PDB entry 8JUT | electron microscopy, 4.20 A resolution (low resolution: residue-level contacts below are approximate; hydrogen-bond / salt-bridge calls are withheld) | chains A and B of the 18 polymer chains in the assembly

Chain A (and B):
Protein: LDL receptor related protein 2
Organism: Rattus norvegicus
Notes: chain B of this document is another copy of the same molecule, construct and numbering; everything in this record applies to it too
UniProt: A0A0G2K9W7 (A0A0G2K9W7_RAT); numbering as in UniProt (aligned over 1-4660)
Sequence (4660 residues; row label = number of the first residue in the row):
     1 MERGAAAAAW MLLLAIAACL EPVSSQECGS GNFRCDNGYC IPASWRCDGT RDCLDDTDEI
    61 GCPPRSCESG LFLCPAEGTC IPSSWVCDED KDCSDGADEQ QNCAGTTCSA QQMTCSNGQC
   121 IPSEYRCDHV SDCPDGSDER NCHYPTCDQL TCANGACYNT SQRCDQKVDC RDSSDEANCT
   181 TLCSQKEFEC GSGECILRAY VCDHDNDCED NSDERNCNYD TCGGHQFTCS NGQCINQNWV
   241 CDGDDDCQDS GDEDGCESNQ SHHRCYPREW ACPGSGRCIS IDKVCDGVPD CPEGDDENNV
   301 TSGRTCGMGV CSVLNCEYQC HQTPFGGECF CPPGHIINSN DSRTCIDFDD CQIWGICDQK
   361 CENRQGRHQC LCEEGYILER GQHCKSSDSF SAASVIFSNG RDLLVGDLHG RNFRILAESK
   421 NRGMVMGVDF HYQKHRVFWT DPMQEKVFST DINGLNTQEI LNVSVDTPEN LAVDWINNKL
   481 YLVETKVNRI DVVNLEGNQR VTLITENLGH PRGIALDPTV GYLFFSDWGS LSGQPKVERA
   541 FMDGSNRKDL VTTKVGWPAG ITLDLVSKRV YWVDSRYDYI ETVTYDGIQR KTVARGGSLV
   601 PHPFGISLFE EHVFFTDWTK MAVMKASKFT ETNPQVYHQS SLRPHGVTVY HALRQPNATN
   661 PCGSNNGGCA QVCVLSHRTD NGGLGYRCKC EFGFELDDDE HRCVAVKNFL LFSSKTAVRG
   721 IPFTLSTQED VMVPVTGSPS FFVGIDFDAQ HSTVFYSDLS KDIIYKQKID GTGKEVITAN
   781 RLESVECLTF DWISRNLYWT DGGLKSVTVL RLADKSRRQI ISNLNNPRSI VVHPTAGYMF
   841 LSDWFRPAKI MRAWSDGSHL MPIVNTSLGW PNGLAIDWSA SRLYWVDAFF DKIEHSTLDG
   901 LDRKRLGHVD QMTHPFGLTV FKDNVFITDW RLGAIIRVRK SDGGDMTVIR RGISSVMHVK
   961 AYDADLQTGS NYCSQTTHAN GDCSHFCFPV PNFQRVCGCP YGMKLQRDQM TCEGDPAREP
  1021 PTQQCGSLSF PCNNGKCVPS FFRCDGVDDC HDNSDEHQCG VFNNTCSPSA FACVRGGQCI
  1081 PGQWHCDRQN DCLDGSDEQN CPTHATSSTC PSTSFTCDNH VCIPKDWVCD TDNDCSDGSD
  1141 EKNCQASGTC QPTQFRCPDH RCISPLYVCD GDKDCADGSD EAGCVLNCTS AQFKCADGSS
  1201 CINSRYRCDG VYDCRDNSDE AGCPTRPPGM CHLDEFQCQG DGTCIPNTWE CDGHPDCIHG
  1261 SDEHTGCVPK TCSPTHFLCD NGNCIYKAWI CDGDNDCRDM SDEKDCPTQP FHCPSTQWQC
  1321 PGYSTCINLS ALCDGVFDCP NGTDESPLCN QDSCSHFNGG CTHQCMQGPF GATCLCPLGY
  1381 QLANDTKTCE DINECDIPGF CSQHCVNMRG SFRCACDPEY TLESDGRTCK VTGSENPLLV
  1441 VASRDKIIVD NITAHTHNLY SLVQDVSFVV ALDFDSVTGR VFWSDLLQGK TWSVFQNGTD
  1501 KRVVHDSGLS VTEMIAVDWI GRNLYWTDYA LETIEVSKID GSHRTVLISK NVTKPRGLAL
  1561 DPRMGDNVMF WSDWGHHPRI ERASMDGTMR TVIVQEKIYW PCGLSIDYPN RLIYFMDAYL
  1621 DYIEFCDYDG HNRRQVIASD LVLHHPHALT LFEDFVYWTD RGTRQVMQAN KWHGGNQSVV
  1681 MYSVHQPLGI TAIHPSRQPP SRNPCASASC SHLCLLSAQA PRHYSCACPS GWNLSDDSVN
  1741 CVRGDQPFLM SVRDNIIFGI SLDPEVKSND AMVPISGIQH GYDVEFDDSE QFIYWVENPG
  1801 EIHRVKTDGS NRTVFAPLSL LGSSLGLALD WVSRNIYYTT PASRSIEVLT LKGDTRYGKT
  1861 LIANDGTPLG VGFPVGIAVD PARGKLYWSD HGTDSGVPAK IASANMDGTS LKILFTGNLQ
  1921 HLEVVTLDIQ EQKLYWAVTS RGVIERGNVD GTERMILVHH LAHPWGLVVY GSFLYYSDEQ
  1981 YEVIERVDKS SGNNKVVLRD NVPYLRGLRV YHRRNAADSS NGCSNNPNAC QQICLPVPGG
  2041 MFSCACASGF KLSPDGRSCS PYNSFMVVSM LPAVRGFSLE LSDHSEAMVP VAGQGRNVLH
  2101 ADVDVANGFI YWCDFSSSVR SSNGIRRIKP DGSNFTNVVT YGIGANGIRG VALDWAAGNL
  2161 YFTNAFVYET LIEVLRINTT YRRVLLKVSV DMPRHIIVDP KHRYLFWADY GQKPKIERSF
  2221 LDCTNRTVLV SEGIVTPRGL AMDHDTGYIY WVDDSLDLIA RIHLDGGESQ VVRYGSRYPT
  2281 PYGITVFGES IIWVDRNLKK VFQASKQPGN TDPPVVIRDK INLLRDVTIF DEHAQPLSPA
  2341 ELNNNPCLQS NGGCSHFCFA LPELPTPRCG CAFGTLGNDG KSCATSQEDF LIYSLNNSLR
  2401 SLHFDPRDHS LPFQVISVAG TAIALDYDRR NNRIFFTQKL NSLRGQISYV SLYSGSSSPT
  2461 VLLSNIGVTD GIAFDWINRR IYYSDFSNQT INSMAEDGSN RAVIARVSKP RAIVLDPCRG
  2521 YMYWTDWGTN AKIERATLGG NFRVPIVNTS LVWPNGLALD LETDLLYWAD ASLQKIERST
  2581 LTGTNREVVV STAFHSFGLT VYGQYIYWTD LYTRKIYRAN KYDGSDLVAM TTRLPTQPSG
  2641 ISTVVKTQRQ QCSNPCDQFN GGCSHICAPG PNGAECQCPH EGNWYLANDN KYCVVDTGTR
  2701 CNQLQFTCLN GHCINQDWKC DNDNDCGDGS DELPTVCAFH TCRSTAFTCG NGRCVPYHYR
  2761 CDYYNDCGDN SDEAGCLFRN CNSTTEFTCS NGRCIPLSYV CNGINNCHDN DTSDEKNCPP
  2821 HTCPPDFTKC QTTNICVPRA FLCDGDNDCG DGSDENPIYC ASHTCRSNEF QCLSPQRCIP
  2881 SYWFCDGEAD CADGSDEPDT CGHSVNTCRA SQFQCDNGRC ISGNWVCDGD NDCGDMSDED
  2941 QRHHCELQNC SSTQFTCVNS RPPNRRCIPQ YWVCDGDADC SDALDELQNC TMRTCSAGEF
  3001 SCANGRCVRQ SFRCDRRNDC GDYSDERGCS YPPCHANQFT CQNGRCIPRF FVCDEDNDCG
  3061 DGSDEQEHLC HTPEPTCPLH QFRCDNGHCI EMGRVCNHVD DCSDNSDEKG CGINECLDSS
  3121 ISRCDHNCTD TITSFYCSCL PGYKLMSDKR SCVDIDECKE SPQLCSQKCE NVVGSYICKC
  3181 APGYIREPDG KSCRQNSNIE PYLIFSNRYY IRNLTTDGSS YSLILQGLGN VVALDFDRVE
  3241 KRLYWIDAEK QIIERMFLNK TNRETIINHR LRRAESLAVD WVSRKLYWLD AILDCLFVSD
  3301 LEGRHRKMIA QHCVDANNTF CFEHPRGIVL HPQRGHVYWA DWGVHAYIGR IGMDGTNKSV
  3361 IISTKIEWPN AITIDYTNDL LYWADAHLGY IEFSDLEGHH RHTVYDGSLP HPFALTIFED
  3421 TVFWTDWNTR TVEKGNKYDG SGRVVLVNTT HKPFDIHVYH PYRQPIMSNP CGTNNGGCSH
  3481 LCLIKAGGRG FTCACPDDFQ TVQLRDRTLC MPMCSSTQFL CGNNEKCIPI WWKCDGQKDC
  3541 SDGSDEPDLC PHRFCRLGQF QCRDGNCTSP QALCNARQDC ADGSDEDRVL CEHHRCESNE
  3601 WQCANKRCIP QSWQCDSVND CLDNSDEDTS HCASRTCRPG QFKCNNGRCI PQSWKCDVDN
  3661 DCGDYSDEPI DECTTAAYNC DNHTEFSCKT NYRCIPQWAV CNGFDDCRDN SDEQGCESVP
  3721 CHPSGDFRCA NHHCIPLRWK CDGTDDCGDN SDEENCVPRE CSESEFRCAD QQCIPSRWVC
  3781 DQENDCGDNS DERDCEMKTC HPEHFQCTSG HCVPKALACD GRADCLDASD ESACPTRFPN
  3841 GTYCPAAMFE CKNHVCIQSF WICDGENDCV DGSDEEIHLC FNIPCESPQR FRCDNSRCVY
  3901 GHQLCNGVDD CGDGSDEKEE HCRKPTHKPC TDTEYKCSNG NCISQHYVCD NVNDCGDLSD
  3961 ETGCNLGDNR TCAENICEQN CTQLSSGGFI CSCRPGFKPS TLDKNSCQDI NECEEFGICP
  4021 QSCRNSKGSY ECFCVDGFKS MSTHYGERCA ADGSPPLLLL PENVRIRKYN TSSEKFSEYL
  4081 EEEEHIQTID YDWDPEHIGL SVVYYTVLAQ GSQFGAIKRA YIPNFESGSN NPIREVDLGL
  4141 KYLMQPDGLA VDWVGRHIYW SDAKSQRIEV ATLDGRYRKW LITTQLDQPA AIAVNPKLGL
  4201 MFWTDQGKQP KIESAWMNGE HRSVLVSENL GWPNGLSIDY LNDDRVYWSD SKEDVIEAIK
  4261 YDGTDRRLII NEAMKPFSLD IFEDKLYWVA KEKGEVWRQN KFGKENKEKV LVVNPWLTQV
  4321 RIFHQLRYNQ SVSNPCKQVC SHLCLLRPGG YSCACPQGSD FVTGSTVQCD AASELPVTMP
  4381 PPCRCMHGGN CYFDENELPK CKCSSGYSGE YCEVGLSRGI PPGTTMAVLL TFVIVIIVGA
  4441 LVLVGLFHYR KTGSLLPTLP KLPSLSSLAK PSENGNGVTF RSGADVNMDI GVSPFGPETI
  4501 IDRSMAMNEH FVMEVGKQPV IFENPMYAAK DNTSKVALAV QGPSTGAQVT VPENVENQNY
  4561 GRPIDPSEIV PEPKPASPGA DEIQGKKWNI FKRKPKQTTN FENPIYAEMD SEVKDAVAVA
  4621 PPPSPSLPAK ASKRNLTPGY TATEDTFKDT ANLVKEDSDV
Unresolved in the structure: 1-26, 105-185, 4416-4660
Cystine bridges: Cys-28/Cys-40, Cys-35/Cys-53, Cys-47/Cys-62, Cys-67/Cys-80, Cys-74/Cys-93, Cys-87/Cys-103, Cys-190/Cys-208, Cys-202/Cys-217, Cys-222/Cys-234, Cys-229/Cys-247, Cys-241/Cys-256, Cys-265/Cys-278, Cys-272/Cys-291, Cys-285/Cys-306, Cys-311/Cys-320, Cys-316/Cys-329, Cys-331/Cys-345, Cys-351/Cys-361, Cys-357/Cys-370, Cys-372/Cys-384, Cys-662/Cys-673, Cys-669/Cys-688, Cys-690/Cys-703, Cys-973/Cys-987, Cys-983/Cys-997, Cys-999/Cys-1012, Cys-1025/Cys-1037, Cys-1032/Cys-1050, Cys-1044/Cys-1059, Cys-1066/Cys-1079, Cys-1073/Cys-1092, Cys-1086/Cys-1101, Cys-1110/Cys-1122, Cys-1117/Cys-1135, Cys-1129/Cys-1144, Cys-1150/Cys-1162, Cys-1157/Cys-1175, Cys-1169/Cys-1184, Cys-1188/Cys-1201, Cys-1195/Cys-1214, Cys-1208/Cys-1223, Cys-1231/Cys-1244, Cys-1238/Cys-1257, Cys-1251/Cys-1267, Cys-1272/Cys-1284, Cys-1279/Cys-1297, Cys-1291/Cys-1306, Cys-1313/Cys-1326, Cys-1320/Cys-1339, Cys-1333/Cys-1349, Cys-1354/Cys-1365, Cys-1361/Cys-1374, Cys-1376/Cys-1389, Cys-1395/Cys-1405, Cys-1401/Cys-1414, Cys-1416/Cys-1429, Cys-1705/Cys-1714, Cys-1710/Cys-1726, Cys-1728/Cys-1741, Cys-2023/Cys-2034, Cys-2030/Cys-2044, Cys-2046/Cys-2059, Cys-2347/Cys-2358, Cys-2354/Cys-2369, Cys-2371/Cys-2383, Cys-2518/Cys-2652, Cys-2656/Cys-2667, Cys-2663/Cys-2676, Cys-2678/Cys-2693, Cys-2701/Cys-2713, Cys-2708/Cys-2726, Cys-2720/Cys-2737, Cys-2742/Cys-2754, Cys-2749/Cys-2767, Cys-2761/Cys-2776, Cys-2781/Cys-2794, Cys-2789/Cys-2807, Cys-2801/Cys-2818, Cys-2823/Cys-2836, Cys-2830/Cys-2849, Cys-2843/Cys-2860, Cys-2865/Cys-2878, Cys-2872/Cys-2891, Cys-2885/Cys-2901, Cys-2908/Cys-2920, Cys-2915/Cys-2933, Cys-2927/Cys-2945, Cys-2950/Cys-2967, Cys-2957/Cys-2980, Cys-2974/Cys-2990, Cys-2995/Cys-3007, Cys-3002/Cys-3020, Cys-3014/Cys-3029, Cys-3034/Cys-3046, Cys-3041/Cys-3059, Cys-3053/Cys-3070, Cys-3077/Cys-3089, Cys-3084/Cys-3102, Cys-3096/Cys-3111, Cys-3116/Cys-3128, Cys-3124/Cys-3137, Cys-3139/Cys-3152, Cys-3158/Cys-3169, Cys-3165/Cys-3178, Cys-3180/Cys-3193, Cys-3313/Cys-3321, Cys-3471/Cys-3482, Cys-3478/Cys-3493, Cys-3495/Cys-3510, Cys-3514/Cys-3527, Cys-3521/Cys-3540, Cys-3534/Cys-3550, Cys-3555/Cys-3567, Cys-3562/Cys-3580, Cys-3574/Cys-3591, Cys-3596/Cys-3608, Cys-3603/Cys-3621, Cys-3615/Cys-3632, Cys-3637/Cys-3649, Cys-3644/Cys-3662, Cys-3656/Cys-3673, Cys-3680/Cys-3694, Cys-3688/Cys-3707, Cys-3701/Cys-3716, Cys-3721/Cys-3734, Cys-3729/Cys-3747, Cys-3741/Cys-3756, Cys-3761/Cys-3773, Cys-3768/Cys-3786, Cys-3780/Cys-3795, Cys-3800/Cys-3812, Cys-3807/Cys-3825, Cys-3819/Cys-3834, Cys-3844/Cys-3856, Cys-3851/Cys-3869, Cys-3863/Cys-3880, Cys-3885/Cys-3898, Cys-3893/Cys-3911, Cys-3905/Cys-3922, Cys-3930/Cys-3942, Cys-3937/Cys-3955, Cys-3949/Cys-3964, Cys-3972/Cys-3981, Cys-3977/Cys-3991, Cys-3993/Cys-4007, Cys-4013/Cys-4023, Cys-4019/Cys-4032, Cys-4034/Cys-4049, Cys-4336/Cys-4344, Cys-4340/Cys-4353, Cys-4355/Cys-4369, Cys-4383/Cys-4391, Cys-4385/Cys-4401, Cys-4403/Cys-4412
Glycans and other covalent adducts: 2-acetamido-2-deoxy-alpha-D-galactopyranose (A2G) linked to Thr-221, Thr-1022, Thr-1065, Thr-1103, Thr-1109, Thr-1149, Thr-1225, Thr-1271, Thr-2741, Thr-3636, Thr-3799, Thr-3836; N-acetylglucosamine (NAG) linked to Asn-340, Asn-462, Asn-657, Asn-865, Asn-1063, Asn-1187, Asn-1384, Asn-1451, Asn-1497, Asn-1551, Asn-1676, Asn-1733, Asn-1811, Asn-2134, Asn-2178, Asn-2225, Asn-2396, Asn-2488, Asn-2548, Asn-2782, Asn-2810, Asn-3127, Asn-3213, Asn-3259, Asn-3317, Asn-3357, Asn-3448, Asn-3566, Asn-3682, Asn-3840, Asn-3980, Asn-4070, Asn-4329
Bound ions: Ca2+ site 1: Trp-45, Asp-48, Thr-50, Asp-52, Asp-58, Glu-59; Ca2+ site 2: Trp-85, Asp-90, Asp-92, Glu-99; Ca2+ site 3: Tyr-200, Asp-203, Asp-205, Asp-207, Asp-213, Glu-214; Ca2+ site 4: Trp-239, Asp-242, Asp-244, Asp-246, Asp-252, Glu-253; Ca2+ site 5: Lys-283, Asp-286, Val-288, Asp-290, Asp-296, Glu-297; Ca2+ site 6: Ser-575, Asp-578, Pro-601, Thr-1131; Ca2+ site 7: Ala-888, Asp-891, Thr-913; Ca2+ site 8: Phe-1042, Asp-1045, Val-1047, Asp-1049, Asp-1055, Glu-1056; Ca2+ site 9: Trp-1084, Asp-1087, Gln-1089, Asp-1091, Asp-1097, Glu-1098; Ca2+ site 10: Trp-1127, Asp-1130, Asp-1132, Asp-1134, Asp-1140, Glu-1141; Ca2+ site 11: Tyr-1167, Asp-1170, Asp-1172, Asp-1174, Asp-1180, Glu-1181; Ca2+ site 12: Tyr-1206, Asp-1209, Val-1211, Asp-1213, Asp-1219, Glu-1220; 32 more Ca2+ sites not listed; 1 more Ni2+ sites not listed

How chain A and chain B interact:
Pairs across the interface (218; chain A residue first):
  Tyr-39(A) with Val-4367(B)
  Trp-45(A) with Lys-4337(B); Val-4339(B); Tyr-4351(B)
  Asp-48(A) with Lys-4337(B)
  Thr-50(A) with Lys-4337(B); Gly-4349(B); Gly-4350(B)
  Arg-51(A) with Arg-4347(B); Gly-4349(B)
  Asp-52(A) with Lys-4337(B); Tyr-4351(B)
  Cys-53(A) with Arg-4347(B)
  Leu-54(A) with Arg-4347(B); Thr-4366(B)
  Asp-55(A) with Arg-4347(B)
  Asp-56(A) with Arg-4347(B)
  Trp-85(A) with Lys-4027(B)
  Asp-88(A) with Lys-4027(B)
  Asp-90(A) with Gln-4008(B); Asp-4009(B); Lys-4027(B)
  Lys-91(A) with Asn-4025(B)
  Asp-92(A) with Lys-4027(B)
  Tyr-972(A) with His-2758(B)
  Thr-977(A) with Leu-2777(B)
  His-978(A) with Tyr-2757(B); Arg-2760(B); Cys-2761(B)
  Gly-981(A) with Tyr-2757(B)
  Asp-982(A) with Tyr-2757(B); Arg-2760(B)
  Gln-994(A) with Thr-2745(B)
  Arg-995(A) with Ser-2744(B); Thr-2745(B); Tyr-2757(B)
  Val-996(A) with Ser-2744(B); Thr-2745(B)
  Arg-1007(A) with Ala-2738(B); Phe-2739(B); His-2740(B); Thr-2741(B)
  Asp-1008(A) with Thr-2748(B)
  Gln-1009(A) with Thr-2741(B); Cys-2742(B)
  Met-1010(A) with Phe-2747(B); Thr-2748(B)
  Trp-1574(A) with Gln-2212(B)
  Gly-1575(A) with Gln-2212(B)
  His-1576(A) with Gln-2212(B)
  His-1577(A) with Gln-2212(B); Lys-2213(B); Pro-2214(B); Glu-2232(B)
  Pro-1578(A) with Gln-2212(B)
  Tyr-1599(A) with Val-2190(B); Met-2192(B); Gln-2212(B)
  Trp-1600(A) with Gln-2212(B)
  Tyr-1619(A) with Tyr-2168(B); Ser-2189(B)
  Ser-1639(A) with Leu-2627(B)
  Leu-1641(A) with Thr-2592(B); Phe-2594(B)
  Val-1642(A) with Thr-2592(B)
  Thr-1893(A) with Ser-1940(B)
  Asp-1894(A) with Ser-1940(B)
  Ser-1895(A) with Ser-1940(B); Leu-1961(B); Ala-1962(B)
  Gln-1920(A) with Gln-1920(B)
  Thr-1939(A) with Asp-1894(B); Ser-1895(B)
  Ser-1940(A) with Thr-1893(B); Asp-1894(B); Ser-1895(B)
  Gly-1942(A) with Ser-1895(B)
  Leu-1961(A) with Ser-1895(B)
  Ala-1962(A) with Ser-1895(B)
  Tyr-1976(A) with Arg-2277(B)
  Gln-1980(A) with Asn-2297(B)
  Tyr-1981(A) with Ser-2276(B); Arg-2277(B); Pro-2279(B); Leu-2298(B)
  Glu-1982(A) with Asn-2297(B)
  Val-1983(A) with Ser-2276(B)
  Glu-1985(A) with Arg-2277(B)
  Lys-1995(A) with Arg-2277(B)
  Asn-2001(A) with Ser-2255(B); Asp-2257(B)
  Tyr-2168(A) with Tyr-1619(B)
  Ser-2189(A) with Tyr-1619(B)
  Val-2190(A) with Tyr-1599(B)
  Gln-2212(A) with Trp-1574(B); Gly-1575(B); His-1576(B); His-1577(B); Pro-1578(B); Tyr-1599(B)
  Lys-2213(A) with His-1577(B)
  Asp-2254(A) with Asn-2001(B)
  Ser-2255(A) with Asn-2001(B)
  Asp-2257(A) with Asn-2001(B)
  Ser-2276(A) with Tyr-1981(B); Val-1983(B); Glu-1985(B); Lys-1995(B)
  Arg-2277(A) with Leu-1961(B); Tyr-1976(B); Tyr-1981(B); Glu-1985(B); Lys-1995(B)
  Pro-2279(A) with Gln-1980(B); Tyr-1981(B)
  Asn-2297(A) with Gln-1980(B); Glu-1982(B)
  Leu-2298(A) with Gln-1980(B); Tyr-1981(B)
  Ser-2591(A) with Asp-1640(B)
  Thr-2592(A) with Leu-1641(B); Val-1642(B)
  Phe-2594(A) with Leu-1641(B)
  Tyr-2617(A) with Leu-1641(B)
  Leu-2627(A) with Ser-1639(B); Leu-1641(B)
  His-2740(A) with Arg-1007(B)
  Thr-2741(A) with Arg-1007(B)
  Cys-2742(A) with Gln-1009(B)
  Ser-2744(A) with Arg-995(B); Val-996(B); Gln-1009(B)
  Thr-2745(A) with Arg-995(B); Val-996(B)
  Ala-2746(A) with Arg-995(B)
  Phe-2747(A) with Met-1010(B)
  Thr-2748(A) with Asp-1008(B); Met-1010(B)
  Tyr-2757(A) with Tyr-972(B); His-978(B); Gly-981(B); Asp-982(B); Arg-995(B)
  His-2758(A) with Tyr-972(B)
  Arg-2760(A) with His-978(B); Asp-982(B)
  Cys-2761(A) with Thr-977(B); His-978(B)
  Cys-2776(A) with Thr-977(B)
  Leu-2777(A) with Thr-977(B)
  Pro-3078(A) with His-3080(B)
  Leu-3079(A) with His-3080(B)
  Asp-3130(A) with Met-3092(B)
  Tyr-3136(A) with Met-3092(B)
  Asn-3784(A) with Ser-4112(B)
  Asp-3788(A) with Gly-4111(B); Met-4144(B)
  Asn-3789(A) with Ser-4112(B); Phe-4114(B)
  Glu-3792(A) with Phe-4114(B); Tyr-4142(B)
  Arg-3793(A) with Tyr-4142(B); Leu-4143(B); Met-4144(B); Asp-4162(B); Ser-4165(B)
  Asp-3794(A) with Tyr-4142(B); Arg-4167(B)
  Cys-3795(A) with Tyr-4142(B)
  Glu-3796(A) with Tyr-4142(B)
  Met-3797(A) with Trp-4180(B)
  Gln-4008(A) with Glu-89(B); Asp-90(B)
  Asp-4009(A) with Asp-90(B)
  Lys-4027(A) with Trp-85(B)
  Arg-4065(A) with Val-4312(B)
  Ser-4112(A) with Asn-3784(B); Gly-3787(B); Asn-3789(B)
  Phe-4114(A) with Asn-3789(B)
  Tyr-4142(A) with Glu-3792(B); Arg-3793(B); Asp-3794(B); Glu-3796(B); Ser-3809(B)
  Met-4144(A) with Asp-3788(B); Ser-3790(B)
  Lys-4164(A) with Ala-3769(B)
  Ser-4165(A) with Arg-3793(B)
  Arg-4167(A) with Arg-3793(B); Asp-3794(B)
  Lys-4293(A) with Trp-4316(B)
  Val-4312(A) with Arg-4065(B)
  Val-4313(A) with Arg-4065(B)
  Asn-4314(A) with Asn-4314(B)
  Pro-4315(A) with Pro-4315(B); Trp-4316(B)
  Trp-4316(A) with Lys-4293(B); Val-4313(B); Pro-4315(B)
  Pro-4335(A) with Thr-50(B)
  Lys-4337(A) with Trp-45(B); Asp-48(B); Asp-52(B)
  Val-4339(A) with Tyr-39(B)
  Arg-4347(A) with Arg-51(B); Cys-53(B)
  Pro-4348(A) with Arg-51(B)
  Gly-4349(A) with Thr-50(B); Arg-51(B)
  Gly-4350(A) with Thr-50(B); Arg-51(B)
  Tyr-4351(A) with Trp-45(B); Arg-51(B); Asp-52(B)
  Gln-4357(A) with Met-3797(B)
  Gly-4358(A) with Met-3797(B)
  Val-4367(A) with Tyr-39(B)
Also at the interface, not in a pair above, chain A (160 interface residues in all): Gly-49, Glu-89, Val-990, Leu-1620, Asp-1640, Gln-1677, Gly-1896, His-1921, Arg-1941, His-1960, Val-1997, Asp-2000, Glu-2169, Met-2192, Gly-2211, Pro-2214, Val-2235, Ala-2593, Trp-2608, Gly-2775, Thr-3129, Ala-3769, Gly-3787, Ser-3790, Ser-3809, Cys-4007, Asn-4025, Lys-4075, Gly-4111, Trp-4180, Glu-4292, Thr-4366
Also at the interface, not in a pair above, chain B (157 interface residues in all): Gly-49, Leu-54, Lys-91, Gln-994, Trp-1600, Leu-1620, Gln-1677, Ala-1899, Thr-1939, Gly-1942, His-1960, Val-1997, Asp-2000, Glu-2169, Gly-2211, Ser-2231, Val-2235, Asp-2254, Ser-2591, Ala-2593, Trp-2608, Tyr-2617, Gly-2624, Ala-2746, Cys-2776, Pro-3078, Cys-3795, Asn-4011, Asn-4130, Lys-4141, Lys-4164, Pro-4348, Ser-4352, Gln-4357, Ser-4365

In short:
160 residues of chain A and 157 residues of chain B are in contact. N-acetylglucosamine is covalently linked
to Asn-340(A), Asn-462(A), Asn-657(A), Asn-865(A), Asn-1063(A) and Asn-1187(A) and 27 more.
2-acetamido-2-deoxy-alpha-D-galactopyranose is covalently linked to Thr-221(A), Thr-1022(A), Thr-1065(A),
Thr-1103(A), Thr-1109(A) and Thr-1149(A) and 6 more.
Both chains are LDL receptor related protein 2 (Rattus norvegicus). Entry 8JUT (rat megalin RAP complex) was
determined by electron microscopy (same publication as 8JUU, 8JX8, 8JX9, 8JXA, 8JXB, 8JXC and 5 further
entries).
